Entry 1P84 (X-ray diffraction, 2.50 A resolution); this record covers chains D and I of the 9 polymer chains in the assembly.

Chain D:
Name: Cytochrome c1, heme protein
Source organism: Saccharomyces cerevisiae
Notes: EC 1.10.2.2
UniProtKB: P07143 (CY1_YEAST); residues 62-307 here = UniProt positions 62-307
Chain sequence (246 residues; each row starts with the number of its first residue):
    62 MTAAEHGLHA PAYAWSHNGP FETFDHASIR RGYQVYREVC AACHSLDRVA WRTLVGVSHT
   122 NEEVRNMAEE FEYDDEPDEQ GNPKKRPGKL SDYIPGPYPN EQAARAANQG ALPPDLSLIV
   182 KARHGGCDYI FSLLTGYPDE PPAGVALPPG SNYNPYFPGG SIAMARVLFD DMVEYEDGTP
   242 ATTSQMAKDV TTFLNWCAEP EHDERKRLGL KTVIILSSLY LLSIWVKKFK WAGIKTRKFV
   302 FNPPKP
Glycans and other covalent adducts: heme c (HEC) linked to C101, C104
Ion coordination: heme c Fe: H105, M225
Small-molecule neighbours:
  - 1,2-diacyl-glycerol-3-sn-phosphate (3PH): L269, K272, T273, I276, L277
  - heme c (HEC): V100, A103, H105, N169, A172, L173, P174, P175, L177, I180, R184, Y190, I191, L194, L195, F218, I223, A224, M225, V228, L229, V251, L255
UniProt features mapped onto this chain:
  - binding site (heme c): C101, C104, H105, M225
  - mutagenesis: R166 (R166G: Abolishes catalytic activity), K272 (K272A: Loss of RIP1 from the bc1 complex), K288 (K288L: Loss of CYT1 and COB from the bc1 complex; when associated with L-289 and L-296), K289 (K289L: Loss of CYT1 and COB from the bc1 complex; when associated with L-288 and L-296), K296 (K296L: Loss of CYT1 and COB from the bc1 complex; when associated with L-288 and L-289)
What the authors report for this chain:
  - binding site for 1,2-diacyl-sn-glycero-3-phosphocholine: H185

Chain I:
Name: Ubiquinol-cytochrome C reductase complex 7.3 kDa protein
Source organism: Saccharomyces cerevisiae
Notes: EC 1.10.2.2
UniProtKB: P22289 (UCR9_YEAST); residues 4-58 here correspond to UniProt positions 3-57 (UniProt number = residue number - 1)
Chain sequence (55 residues; row label = number of the first residue in the row):
     4 SSLYKTFFKR NAVFVGTIFA GAFVFQTVFD TAITSWYENH NKGKLWKDVK ARIAA

How chain D and chain I interact:
Residue-residue contacts (31; chain D residue first):
  S77(D) - K47(I)  hydrogen bond (backbone-side chain)
  F82(D) - W39(I)  hydrophobic
  F82(D) - H43(I)
  F82(D) - N44(I)  hydrogen bond (backbone-side chain)
  E83(D) - H43(I)  salt bridge
  E83(D) - N44(I)
  E83(D) - K47(I)  salt bridge
  T84(D) - Y40(I)
  T84(D) - N44(I)  hydrogen bond (backbone-side chain)
  T84(D) - K47(I)  hydrogen bond (backbone-side chain)
  T84(D) - L48(I)
  F85(D) - K47(I)
  D86(D) - K47(I)
  H87(D) - K47(I)  hydrogen bond (backbone-backbone)
  A88(D) - V52(I)
  G117(D) - W49(I)
  V118(D) - W49(I)
  S119(D) - W49(I)
  H120(D) - W49(I)
  T121(D) - W49(I)
  D264(D) - Y40(I)  hydrogen bond (backbone-side chain)
  K267(D) - Y40(I)
  R268(D) - D33(I)  salt bridge
  R268(D) - T37(I)  hydrogen bond
  R268(D) - Y40(I)
  L271(D) - I36(I)  hydrophobic
  L271(D) - W39(I)  hydrophobic
  K272(D) - F32(I)
  K272(D) - D33(I)  salt bridge
  K272(D) - I36(I)
  I275(D) - F32(I)  hydrophobic
Other interface residues (no listed pair), chain D (21 interface residues in all): R91, I276
Other interface residues (no listed pair), chain I (14 interface residues in all): F28, I56

In short:
Chain D and chain I form an interface of 21 and 14 residues respectively; the contacts include 7 hydrogen
bonds and 4 salt bridges. Polar contacts include E83(D)-H43(I), E83(D)-K47(I) and R268(D)-D33(I). Chain D
binds 1,2-diacyl-glycerol-3-sn-phosphate. Heme c is covalently linked to C101(D). From the paper: a binding
site for 1,2-diacyl-sn-glycero-3-phosphocholine at H185(D).
Here chain D is Cytochrome c1, heme protein and chain I is Ubiquinol-cytochrome C reductase complex 7.3 kDa
protein, both from Saccharomyces cerevisiae. Entry 1P84 (HDBT inhibited Yeast Cytochrome bc1 Complex) was
determined by X-ray diffraction.
